8OJH - chains A and B; structure by X-ray diffraction, 2.72 A resolution.

Chain A:
Protein: DNA damage-binding protein 1
Source organism: Homo sapiens
UniProtKB: Q16531 (DDB1_HUMAN); residues 1-1140 here = UniProt positions 1-1140
Sequence (1148 residues; row label = number of the first residue in the row):
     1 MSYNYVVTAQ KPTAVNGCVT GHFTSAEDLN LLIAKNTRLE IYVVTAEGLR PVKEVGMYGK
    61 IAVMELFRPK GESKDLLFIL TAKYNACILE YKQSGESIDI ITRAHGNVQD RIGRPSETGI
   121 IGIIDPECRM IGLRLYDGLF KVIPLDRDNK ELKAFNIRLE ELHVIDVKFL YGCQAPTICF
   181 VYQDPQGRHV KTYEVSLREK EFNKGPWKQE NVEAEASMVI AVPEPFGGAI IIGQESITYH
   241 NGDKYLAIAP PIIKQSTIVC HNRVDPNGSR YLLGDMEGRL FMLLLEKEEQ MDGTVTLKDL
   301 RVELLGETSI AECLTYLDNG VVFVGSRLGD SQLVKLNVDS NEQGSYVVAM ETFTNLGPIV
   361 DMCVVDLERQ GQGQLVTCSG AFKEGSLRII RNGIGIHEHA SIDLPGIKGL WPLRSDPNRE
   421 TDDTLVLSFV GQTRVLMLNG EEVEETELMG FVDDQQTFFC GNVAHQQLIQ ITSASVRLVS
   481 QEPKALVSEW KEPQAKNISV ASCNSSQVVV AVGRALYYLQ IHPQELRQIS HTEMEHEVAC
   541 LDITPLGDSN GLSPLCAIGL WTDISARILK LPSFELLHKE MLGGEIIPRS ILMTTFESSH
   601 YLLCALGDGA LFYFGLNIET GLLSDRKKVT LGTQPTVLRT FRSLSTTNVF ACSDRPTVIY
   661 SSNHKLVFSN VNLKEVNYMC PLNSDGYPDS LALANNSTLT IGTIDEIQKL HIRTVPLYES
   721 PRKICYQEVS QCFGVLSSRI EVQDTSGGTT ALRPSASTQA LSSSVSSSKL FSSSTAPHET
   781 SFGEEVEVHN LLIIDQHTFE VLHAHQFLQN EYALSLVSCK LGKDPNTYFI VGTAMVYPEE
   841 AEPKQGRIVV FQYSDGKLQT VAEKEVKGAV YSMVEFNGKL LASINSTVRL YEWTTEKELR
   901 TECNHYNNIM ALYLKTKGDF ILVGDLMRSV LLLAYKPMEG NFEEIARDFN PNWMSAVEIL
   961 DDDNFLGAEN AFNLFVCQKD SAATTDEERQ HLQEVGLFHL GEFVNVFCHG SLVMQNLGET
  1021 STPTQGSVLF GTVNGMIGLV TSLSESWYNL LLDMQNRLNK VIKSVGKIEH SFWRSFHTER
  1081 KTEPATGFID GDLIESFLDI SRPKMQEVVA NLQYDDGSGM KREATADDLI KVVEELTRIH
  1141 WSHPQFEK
Not modelled in the structure: 289-294, 339, 368-369, 547-550, 748, 769-781, 982, 1015-1022
Differences from the reference sequence: expression tag (1141-1148)
Swiss-Prot annotation at these positions:
  - modified residue: S2 (N-acetylserine), K1067 (N6-acetyllysine), T1125 (Phosphothreonine)
  - cross-link: K1121 (Glycyl lysine isopeptide (Lys-Gly) (interchain with G-Cter in SUMO2))
  - natural variant: D184 to Q186 (deletion: In WHIKERS), R188 (R188Q: In WHIKERS; R188W: In WHIKERS), E213 (E213K: In WHIKERS), F429 (F429V: In WHIKERS)
  - mutagenesis: Y316 to N319 (Impairs interaction with DDA1), E537 (E537A: Slightly impairs interaction with CUL4A), W561 (W561A: Strongly impairs interaction with CUL4A), E840 to E842 (Impairs interaction with AMBRA1, DTL, DET1, DCAF1, DCAF5, DCAF11 and DCAF8), M910 to Y913 (Impairs interaction with AMBRA1, DTL and DCAF5), W953 (W953A: Impairs interaction with AMBRA1, ERCC8, DCAF5 and DCAF11)

Chain B:
Protein: Protein cereblon
Source organism: Homo sapiens
UniProtKB: Q96SW2 (CRBN_HUMAN); residue numbers follow UniProt; this construct covers 40-442
Sequence (407 residues; numbered 36 to 442; the number before each row is that of its first residue):
    36 GPHMEAKKPN IINFDTSLPT SHTYLGADME EFHGRTLHDD DSCQVIPVLP QVMMILIPGQ
    96 TLPLQLFHPQ EVSMVRNLIQ KDRTFAVLAY SNVQEREAQF GTTAEIYAYR EEQDFGIEIV
   156 KVKAIGRQRF KVLELRTQSD GIQQAKVQIL PECVLPSTMS AVQLESLNKC QIFPSKPVSR
   216 EDQCSYKWWQ KYQKRKFHCA NLTSWPRWLY SLYDAETLMD RIKKQLREWD ENLKDDSLPS
   276 NPIDFSYRVA ACLPIDDVLR IQLLKIGSAI QRLRCELDIM NKCTSLCCKQ CQETEITTKN
   336 EIFSLSLCGP MAAYVNPHGY VHETLTVYKA CNLNLIGRPS TEHSWFPGYA WTVAQCKICA
   396 SHIGWKFTAT KKDMSPQKFW GLTRSALLPT IPDTEDEISP DKVILCL
Not modelled in the structure: 36-43, 213-219, 268-270, 429-442
Differences from the reference sequence: expression tag (36-39)
Ion coordination: Zn2+: C323, C326, C391, C394
Residues lining bound ligands: VP9 (4-azanyl-2-[(3S)-2,6-bis(oxidanylidene)piperidin-3-yl]-7-methoxy-isoindole-1,3-dione): V350, N351, P352, H353, H357, E377, H378, S379, W380, W386, W400, F402
Swiss-Prot annotation at these positions:
  - binding site (Zn(2+)): C323, C326, C391, C394
  - binding site ((S)-thalidomide): H378, W380, W386
  - natural variant: C391 (C391R: In MRT2)
  - mutagenesis: Y384 (Y384A: Abolishes thalidomide-binding without affecting DCX protein ligase complex activity; when associated with A-386), W386 (W386A: Abolishes thalidomide-binding without affecting DCX protein ligase complex activity; when associated with A-384 ...), R419 to L442 (Fails to rescue increased BK channel activity and decreased probability of neurotransmission in a mouse hippocampal neuron model)

Interface between chain A and chain B:
Contacting residue pairs (72; chain A residue first):
  E117(A) - Q206(B)
  T118(A) - N203(B)
  T118(A) - K204(B)
  I165(A) - K204(B)
  I165(A) - I207(B)  hydrophobic
  Q183(A) - F208(B)  hydrogen bond (side chain-backbone)
  Q183(A) - P209(B)
  R188(A) - I207(B)  hydrogen bond (side chain-backbone)
  A214(A) - P209(B)
  E215(A) - P209(B)
  S217(A) - K204(B)
  V259(A) - S201(B)
  M276(A) - L202(B)  hydrophobic
  E312(A) - L199(B)
  E312(A) - E200(B)
  E312(A) - S201(B)  hydrogen bond (side chain-backbone)
  R327(A) - L199(B)
  L328(A) - L237(B)  hydrophobic
  P358(A) - L237(B)  hydrophobic
  V360(A) - T238(B)
  V360(A) - S239(B)
  F382(A) - N236(B)
  R722(A) - N236(B)  hydrogen bond (side chain-backbone)
  R722(A) - T238(B)  hydrogen bond (side chain-backbone)
  R722(A) - S239(B)
  K723(A) - S239(B)
  Y812(A) - P241(B)
  Y812(A) - W243(B)
  L814(A) - P241(B)  hydrophobic
  V836(A) - W243(B)
  P838(A) - Q225(B)
  A841(A) - L247(B)
  A841(A) - R256(B)
  E842(A) - L247(B)
  E842(A) - R256(B)  salt bridge
  P843(A) - W243(B)  hydrophobic
  Y871(A) - W240(B)
  Y871(A) - W243(B)  hydrophobic
  Y871(A) - L244(B)  hydrophobic
  M910(A) - L244(B)  hydrophobic
  M910(A) - L247(B)  hydrophobic
  M910(A) - Y248(B)  hydrogen bond
  M910(A) - R309(B)
  L912(A) - W240(B)
  Y913(A) - W240(B)  hydrogen bond
  L926(A) - T193(B)
  L926(A) - W240(B)
  L926(A) - Y245(B)  hydrophobic
  L926(A) - Y248(B)  hydrophobic
  M927(A) - L190(B)  hydrophobic
  M927(A) - Y248(B)  hydrophobic
  M927(A) - S303(B)
  M927(A) - I305(B)  hydrophobic
  M927(A) - Q306(B)
  S929(A) - Q306(B)
  P951(A) - C188(B)  hydrophobic
  P951(A) - L190(B)
  P951(A) - S303(B)
  P951(A) - Q306(B)
  N952(A) - L190(B)
  W953(A) - L190(B)
  W953(A) - P191(B)  hydrogen bond (side chain-backbone)
  W953(A) - S192(B)
  W953(A) - T193(B)
  W953(A) - Y248(B)
  W953(A) - I305(B)  hydrophobic
  F972(A) - A196(B)
  F1003(A) - T238(B)
  N1005(A) - L237(B)  hydrogen bond (side chain-backbone)
  N1005(A) - T238(B)
  N1005(A) - S239(B)  hydrogen bond (backbone-side chain)
  V1033(A) - L237(B)
Other interface residues (no listed pair), chain A (46 interface residues in all): G119, P185, A834, A869, S872, D925, N970
Other interface residues (no listed pair), chain B (37 interface residues in all): S195, V197, S210, H233

Overview:
The interface between chain A and chain B involves 46 residues on one side and 37 on the other, with 10
hydrogen bonds and 1 salt bridge. Among the polar pairs are E842(A)-R256(B), Q183(A)-F208(B) and
R188(A)-I207(B). Ligands of chain B: compound VP9.
Here chain A is DNA damage-binding protein 1 and chain B is Protein cereblon, both from Homo sapiens. Entry
8OJH (Crystal structure of human CRBN-DDB1 in complex with compound 4) was determined by X-ray diffraction
(same publication as 8OIZ).
